PDB entry 5U7O | X-ray diffraction, 3.03 A resolution | chains H and L of the 6 polymer chains in the assembly

Chain H:
Molecule: PGT122 fab heavy chain
From: Homo sapiens
Notes: antibody fragment or engineered binder
Amino-acid sequence (235 residues; numbered 1 to 214 plus 21 insertion-coded residues; the number before each row is that of its first residue; a row labelled like 82A-82C holds insertion residues (82A, then the next letters in order)):
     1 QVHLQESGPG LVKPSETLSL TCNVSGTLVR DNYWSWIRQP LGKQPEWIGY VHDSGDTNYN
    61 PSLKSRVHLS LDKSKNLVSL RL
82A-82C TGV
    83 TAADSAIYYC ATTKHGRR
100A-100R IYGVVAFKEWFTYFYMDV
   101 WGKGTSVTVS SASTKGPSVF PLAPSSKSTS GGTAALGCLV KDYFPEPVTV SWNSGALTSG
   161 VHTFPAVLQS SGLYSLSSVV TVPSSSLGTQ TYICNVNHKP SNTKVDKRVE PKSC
Unresolved in the structure: 127-130, 212-214
Disulfides: Cys22-Cys92, Cys138-Cys194
Glycans and other covalent adducts: N-acetylglucosamine (NAG) linked to Asn23

Chain L:
Molecule: PGT122 fab light chain
From: Homo sapiens
Notes: antibody fragment or engineered binder
Amino-acid sequence (213 residues; each row starts with the number of its first residue; note: 1 number in that range is skipped by the numbering (no residue carries it; nothing is unmodelled there); a row labelled like 67A-67C holds insertion residues (67A, then the next letters in order)):
     6 APTF
    11 VSVAPGQTAR ITCGEESLGS RSVIWYQQRP GQAPSLIIYN NNDRPSGIPD RFSGSPG
67A-67C STF
    68 GTTATLTITS VEAGDEADYY CHIWDSRR
95A-95C PTN
    96 WVFGEGTTLI VLSQPKAAPS VTLFPPSSEE LQANKATLVC LISDFYPGAV TVAWKADSSP
   156 VKAGVETTTP SKQSNNKYAA SSYLSLTPEQ WKSHKSYSCQ VTHEGSTVEK TVAPTECS
Unresolved in the structure: 6-7, 211-213
Disulfides: Cys23-Cys88, Cys135-Cys194

How chain H and chain L interact:
Residue-residue contacts (75; chain H residue first):
  Gln39(H) - Gln38(L)  hydrogen bond
  Lys43(H) - Tyr87(L)
  Gln44(H) - Tyr87(L)
  Gln44(H) - Val97(L)
  Gln44(H) - Phe98(L)
  Pro45(H) - Tyr87(L)
  Pro45(H) - Val97(L)
  Pro45(H) - Phe98(L)  hydrogen bond (backbone-backbone)
  Glu46(H) - Trp96(L)
  Glu46(H) - Val97(L)
  Trp47(H) - His89(L)
  Trp47(H) - Trp96(L)  hydrogen bond (backbone-backbone)
  Ile48(H) - Trp96(L)
  Gly49(H) - Trp96(L)
  Asn58(H) - Trp96(L)
  Tyr59(H) - Trp96(L)
  Asn60(H) - Trp96(L)
  Pro61(H) - Trp96(L)
  Tyr91(H) - Gln42(L)
  Tyr91(H) - Ala43(L)  hydrophobic
  Arg100(H) - Arg31(L)  hydrogen bond (side chain-backbone)
  Arg100(H) - Gly67(L)
  Tyr100B(H) - Ser30(L)
  Tyr100B(H) - Ser93(L)
  Phe100K(H) - Ser30(L)
  Phe100K(H) - Trp91(L)
  Thr100L(H) - Trp91(L)
  Tyr100M(H) - Ser32(L)
  Tyr100M(H) - Asn50(L)
  Tyr100M(H) - Trp91(L)  hydrophobic
  Phe100N(H) - Trp91(L)
  Tyr100O(H) - Ile34(L)  hydrophobic
  Tyr100O(H) - Tyr36(L)
  Tyr100O(H) - Leu46(L)  hydrophobic
  Tyr100O(H) - Tyr49(L)  hydrophobic
  Met100P(H) - Tyr36(L)  hydrogen bond (backbone-side chain)
  Met100P(H) - Leu46(L)
  Asp100Q(H) - Leu46(L)
  Trp101(H) - Pro44(L)  hydrogen bond (side chain-backbone)
  Gly102(H) - Ala43(L)
  Val119(H) - Glu124(L)
  Phe120(H) - Ser122(L)
  Phe120(H) - Glu124(L)
  Phe120(H) - Glu125(L)
  Pro121(H) - Ser122(L)
  Pro121(H) - Glu124(L)
  Leu122(H) - Phe119(L)  hydrophobic
  Leu122(H) - Pro120(L)
  Ala123(H) - Phe119(L)
  Leu139(H) - Val134(L)  hydrophobic
  Lys141(H) - Glu125(L)  salt bridge
  Lys141(H) - Thr132(L)  hydrogen bond
  His162(H) - Asp139(L)  salt bridge
  His162(H) - Lys172(L)
  Thr163(H) - Gln168(L)  hydrogen bond (backbone-side chain)
  Phe164(H) - Leu136(L)  hydrophobic
  Phe164(H) - Ile137(L)
  Phe164(H) - Ser138(L)
  Phe164(H) - Ala174(L)  hydrophobic
  Phe164(H) - Ser176(L)
  Pro165(H) - Thr163(L)
  Pro165(H) - Ser166(L)
  Pro165(H) - Ala174(L)
  Ala166(H) - Thr163(L)
  Val167(H) - Glu161(L)
  Val167(H) - Thr163(L)
  Val167(H) - Tyr178(L)  hydrophobic
  Gln169(H) - Glu161(L)
  Ser175(H) - Tyr178(L)
  Leu176(H) - Tyr178(L)
  Ser177(H) - Val134(L)
  Ser177(H) - Leu136(L)
  Ser177(H) - Tyr178(L)  hydrogen bond
  Val179(H) - Phe119(L)  hydrophobic
  Lys207(H) - Glu124(L)  salt bridge
Interface residues without a listed pair, chain H (49 interface residues in all): Tyr50, Ala135, Leu136, Gly137, Asp142, Ser170
Interface residues without a listed pair, chain L (49 interface residues in all): Ser45, Asn51, Ser67A, Thr95B, Gly99, Glu100, Thr117, Lys130, Thr162, Ala175

In short:
Chain H and chain L each contribute 49 residues to their interface, with 9 hydrogen bonds and 3 salt bridges.
Polar pairs include Lys141(H)-Glu125(L), His162(H)-Asp139(L) and Lys207(H)-Glu124(L). Covalently linked
N-acetylglucosamine: at Asn23(H).
Here chain H is PGT122 fab heavy chain and chain L is PGT122 fab light chain, both from Homo sapiens. Entry
5U7O (Crystal Structure of HIV-1 BG505 SOSIP.664 Prefusion Env Trimer Bound to Small Molecule HIV-1 Entry
Inhibitor ...) was determined by X-ray diffraction (same publication as 5U7M).
